PDB entry 7LV8 | electron microscopy, 3.40 A resolution | chains D and J of the 10 polymer chains in the assembly

Chain D:
Protein: Histone doublet Beta-Alpha (Beta)
Organism: Marseillevirus marseillevirus
Reference sequence: A0A2R3ZQX0 (A0A2R3ZQX0_9VIRU); residue numbers follow UniProt; this construct covers 1-104
Amino-acid sequence (104 residues; numbered 1 to 104; the number before each row is that of its first residue):
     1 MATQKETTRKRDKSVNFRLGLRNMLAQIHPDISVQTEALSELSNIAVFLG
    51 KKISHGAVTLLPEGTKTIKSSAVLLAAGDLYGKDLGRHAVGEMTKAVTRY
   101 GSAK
Not modelled in the structure: 1-15

Chain J:
Molecule: 121-nt DNA strand
Sequence (121 nucleotides; row label = number of the first residue in the row; numbers below 1 keep their minus sign (DG-60 is residue -60)):
   -60 GTGCCGAGGCCGCTCAATTGGTCGTAGACAGCTCTAGCACCGCTTAAACG
   -10 CACGTACGGATTCTCCCCCGCGTTTTAACCGCCAAGGGGATTACTCCCTA
    40 GTCTCCAGGCACGTGTCAGAT

Interface between chain D and chain J:
Pairs across the interface (8):
  Arg22(D) - DG-53(J)  salt bridge to the phosphate
  Ser33(D) - DG-53(J)  phosphate contact
  Gln35(D) - DA-54(J)  phosphate contact
  Thr36(D) - DA-54(J)  hydrogen bond to the phosphate
  Gly64(D) - DG-34(J)  phosphate contact
  Thr65(D) - DG-34(J)  phosphate contact
  Lys66(D) - DG-34(J)  hydrogen bond to the phosphate
  Thr67(D) - DG-34(J)  hydrogen bond to the phosphate
Also at the interface, not in a pair above, chain D (9 interface residues in all): Val34
Also at the interface, not in a pair above, chain J (4 interface residues in all): DA-35

In short:
Chain D and chain J form an interface of 9 and 4 residues respectively; the contacts include 3 hydrogen bonds
and 1 salt bridge. Among the polar pairs are Thr36(D)-DA-54(J), Lys66(D)-DG-34(J) and Thr67(D)-DG-34(J).
Chain D is Histone doublet Beta-Alpha (Beta) (Marseillevirus marseillevirus) and chain J is a 121-nt DNA
strand; the structure, Structure of the Marseillevirus nucleosome, was determined by electron microscopy
together with 7LV9 from the same study.
